Entry 7JZW (electron microscopy, 3.20 A resolution); this record covers chains A and B of the 11 polymer chains in the assembly.

# Chain A
Molecule: CRISPR type I-F/YPEST-associated protein Csy1
Source organism: Pseudomonas aeruginosa
UniProtKB: A0A643HYU6 (A0A643HYU6_PSEAI); residues 1-434 here = UniProt positions 1-434
Sequence (434 residues; each row starts with the number of its first residue):
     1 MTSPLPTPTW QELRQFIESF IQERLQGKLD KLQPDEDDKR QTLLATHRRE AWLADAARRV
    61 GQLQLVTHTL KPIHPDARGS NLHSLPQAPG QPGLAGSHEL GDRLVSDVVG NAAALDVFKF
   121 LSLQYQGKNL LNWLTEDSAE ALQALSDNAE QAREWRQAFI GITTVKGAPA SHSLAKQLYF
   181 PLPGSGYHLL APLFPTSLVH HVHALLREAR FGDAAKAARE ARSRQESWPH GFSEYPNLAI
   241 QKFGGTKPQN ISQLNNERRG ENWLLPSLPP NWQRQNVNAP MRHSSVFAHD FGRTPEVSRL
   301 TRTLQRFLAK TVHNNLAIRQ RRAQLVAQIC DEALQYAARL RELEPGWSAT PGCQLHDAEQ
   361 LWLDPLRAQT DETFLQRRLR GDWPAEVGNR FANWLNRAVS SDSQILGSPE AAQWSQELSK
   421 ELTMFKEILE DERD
Not modelled in the structure: 1-7
Construct notes: conflict Ala288 (Glu in A0A643HYU6)

# Chain B
Molecule: CRISPR type I-F/YPEST-associated protein Csy2
Source organism: Pseudomonas aeruginosa
UniProtKB: B3G161 (B3G161_PSEAI); numbering as in UniProt (aligned over 1-327)
Sequence (329 residues; numbered -1 to 327; the number before each row is that of its first residue; numbers below 1 keep their minus sign (Met-1 is residue -1)):
    -1 MAMSVTDPEA LLLLPRLSIQ NANAISSPLT WGFPSPGAFT GFVHALQRRV GISLDIELDG
    59 VGIVCHRFEA QISQPAGKRT KVFNLTRNPL NRDGSTAAIV EEGRAHLEVS LLLGVHGDGL
   119 DDHPAQEIAR QVQEQAGAMR LAGGSILPWC NERFPAPNAE LLMLGGSDEQ RRKNQRRLTR
   179 RLLPGFALVS REALLQQHLE TLRTTLPEAT TLDALLDLCR INFEPPATSS EEEASPPDAA
   239 WQVRDKPGWL VPIPAGYNAL SPLYLPGEVR NARDRETPLR FVENLFGLGE WLSPHRVAAL
   299 SDLLWYHHAE PDKGLYRWST PRFVEHAIA
Not modelled in the structure: -1 to 2, 225-238, 323-327
Construct notes: expression tag (-1 to 0)

# Interface between chain A and chain B
Pairs across the interface (204; chain A residue first):
  His68(A) - Leu258(B)
  His68(A) - Glu281(B)
  His74(A) - Val98(B)
  Pro75(A) - Val98(B)
  Ser80(A) - Phe279(B)
  Leu82(A) - Leu258(B)  hydrophobic
  Leu82(A) - Phe279(B)  hydrophobic
  Ser84(A) - Leu258(B)  hydrogen bond (side chain-backbone)
  Pro86(A) - Asn256(B)
  Pro86(A) - Ala257(B)
  Pro86(A) - Leu258(B)
  Pro86(A) - Glu281(B)
  Gln87(A) - Asn256(B)  hydrogen bond (backbone-side chain)
  Ala88(A) - Lys311(B)  hydrogen bond (backbone-side chain)
  Pro89(A) - Asn256(B)
  Pro89(A) - Lys311(B)
  Pro89(A) - Leu313(B)  hydrophobic
  Gly90(A) - Lys311(B)
  Gln91(A) - Glu308(B)
  Gln91(A) - Leu313(B)
  Gln91(A) - Arg315(B)
  Pro92(A) - Glu190(B)
  Pro92(A) - Gln194(B)
  Gly93(A) - Glu190(B)
  Gly93(A) - Leu193(B)
  Gly93(A) - Gln194(B)  hydrogen bond (backbone-side chain)
  Gly93(A) - Thr209(B)  hydrogen bond (backbone-side chain)
  Leu94(A) - Ala253(B)
  Leu94(A) - Leu283(B)  hydrophobic
  Leu94(A) - Phe284(B)
  Leu94(A) - Gly285(B)
  Leu94(A) - Arg315(B)
  Ala95(A) - Thr209(B)
  Ala95(A) - Leu283(B)  hydrophobic
  Ala95(A) - Phe284(B)  hydrogen bond (backbone-backbone)
  Gly96(A) - Glu281(B)
  Gly96(A) - Leu283(B)
  Ser97(A) - Glu281(B)
  His98(A) - Asn256(B)
  Glu99(A) - Thr208(B)
  Glu99(A) - Thr209(B)  hydrogen bond (side chain-backbone)
  Glu99(A) - Leu210(B)
  Arg103(A) - Glu206(B)  salt bridge
  Arg103(A) - Thr208(B)
  Pro169(A) - Tyr262(B)
  Pro169(A) - Val267(B)
  Pro169(A) - Arg268(B)  hydrogen bond (backbone-backbone)
  Pro169(A) - Phe279(B)  hydrophobic
  Ala170(A) - Arg268(B)
  Ala170(A) - Phe279(B)
  Ser171(A) - Arg268(B)  hydrogen bond (backbone-backbone)
  Ser171(A) - Asn269(B)
  Ser171(A) - Phe279(B)
  Gln177(A) - Asn269(B)  hydrogen bond (side chain-backbone)
  Gln177(A) - Ala270(B)
  Gln177(A) - Arg271(B)  hydrogen bond (backbone-side chain)
  Gln177(A) - Leu277(B)
  Leu178(A) - Tyr255(B)
  Tyr179(A) - Arg271(B)
  Tyr179(A) - Asp272(B)  hydrogen bond
  Phe180(A) - His305(B)
  Phe180(A) - Tyr314(B)
  Phe180(A) - Arg315(B)
  Phe180(A) - Trp316(B)  hydrophobic
  Pro181(A) - His42(B)
  Pro181(A) - His305(B)
  Leu182(A) - Ala307(B)  hydrophobic
  Leu182(A) - Pro309(B)  hydrophobic
  Pro183(A) - Ala307(B)
  Tyr187(A) - His42(B)  hydrogen bond
  Tyr187(A) - Arg46(B)
  Tyr187(A) - Thr275(B)
  Tyr187(A) - Pro276(B)
  His188(A) - Leu261(B)
  His188(A) - Thr275(B)
  His188(A) - Pro276(B)
  His188(A) - Pro309(B)
  His188(A) - Tyr314(B)  hydrogen bond
  Leu189(A) - Ala270(B)  hydrophobic
  Leu189(A) - Arg271(B)
  Leu189(A) - Asp272(B)
  Leu189(A) - Thr275(B)
  Leu189(A) - Pro276(B)  hydrogen bond (backbone-backbone)
  Leu189(A) - Leu277(B)  hydrophobic
  Leu190(A) - Tyr255(B)  hydrophobic
  Leu190(A) - Arg278(B)
  Leu190(A) - Val280(B)  hydrophobic
  Leu190(A) - Tyr314(B)  hydrophobic
  Ala191(A) - Arg278(B)  hydrogen bond (backbone-backbone)
  Ala191(A) - Phe279(B)
  Ala191(A) - Val280(B)  hydrogen bond (backbone-backbone)
  Pro192(A) - Tyr255(B)  hydrophobic
  Pro192(A) - Val280(B)
  Leu193(A) - Leu258(B)  hydrophobic
  Leu193(A) - Phe279(B)  hydrophobic
  Leu193(A) - Val280(B)  hydrogen bond (backbone-backbone)
  Phe194(A) - Pro26(B)  hydrophobic
  Pro195(A) - Pro26(B)
  Leu198(A) - Leu210(B)  hydrophobic
  Leu198(A) - Phe284(B)  hydrophobic
  Val199(A) - Leu27(B)  hydrophobic
  His201(A) - Leu210(B)
  Val202(A) - Leu27(B)  hydrophobic
  Val202(A) - Leu210(B)  hydrophobic
  Leu205(A) - Leu214(B)  hydrophobic
  Ala218(A) - Trp239(B)
  Ala221(A) - Trp239(B)  hydrogen bond (backbone-side chain)
  Arg222(A) - Phe221(B)
  Arg222(A) - Trp239(B)
  Glu226(A) - Trp239(B)  hydrogen bond (backbone-side chain)
  Trp228(A) - Pro223(B)
  Pro229(A) - Pro223(B)
  His230(A) - Pro223(B)
  Gly231(A) - Phe221(B)
  Phe232(A) - Asn220(B)
  Phe232(A) - Phe221(B)  hydrogen bond (backbone-backbone)
  Phe232(A) - Trp239(B)  hydrophobic
  Ser233(A) - Arg218(B)
  Ser233(A) - Ile219(B)
  Glu234(A) - Arg77(B)  salt bridge
  Glu234(A) - Ile219(B)
  Tyr235(A) - Leu214(B)  hydrophobic
  Tyr235(A) - Arg218(B)
  Asn237(A) - Trp29(B)  hydrogen bond (backbone-side chain)
  Asn237(A) - Lys79(B)
  Leu238(A) - Thr78(B)
  Leu238(A) - Lys79(B)  hydrogen bond (backbone-backbone)
  Ala239(A) - Trp29(B)
  Ala239(A) - Lys79(B)
  Ala239(A) - Phe81(B)  hydrophobic
  Ile240(A) - Thr78(B)
  Ile240(A) - Lys79(B)  hydrogen bond (backbone-backbone)
  Gln241(A) - Glu99(B)
  Lys242(A) - Val80(B)
  Lys242(A) - Glu99(B)  hydrogen bond (backbone-side chain)
  Asn262(A) - Pro26(B)  hydrogen bond (side chain-backbone)
  Leu264(A) - Ile23(B)  hydrophobic
  Leu264(A) - Ser25(B)
  Leu264(A) - Pro26(B)
  Leu264(A) - Leu27(B)
  Leu264(A) - Trp29(B)
  Leu264(A) - Phe81(B)  hydrophobic
  Leu265(A) - Leu27(B)  hydrogen bond (backbone-backbone)
  Leu265(A) - Thr28(B)
  Leu265(A) - Trp29(B)  hydrogen bond (backbone-backbone)
  Leu265(A) - Leu214(B)  hydrophobic
  Pro266(A) - Trp29(B)
  Pro266(A) - Pro250(B)
  Ser267(A) - Trp29(B)  hydrogen bond (backbone-backbone)
  Ser267(A) - Gly30(B)
  Ser267(A) - Phe31(B)  hydrogen bond (backbone-backbone)
  Ser267(A) - Val249(B)
  Ser267(A) - Pro250(B)
  Leu268(A) - Trp29(B)  hydrophobic
  Leu268(A) - Gly30(B)
  Leu268(A) - Phe66(B)  hydrophobic
  Leu268(A) - Trp247(B)  hydrogen bond (backbone-side chain)
  Leu268(A) - Val249(B)
  Leu268(A) - Trp289(B)
  Pro269(A) - Phe31(B)
  Pro269(A) - Cys63(B)  hydrophobic
  Pro269(A) - Phe66(B)  hydrophobic
  Pro269(A) - Trp289(B)
  Pro270(A) - Phe184(B)
  Pro270(A) - Trp247(B)  hydrophobic
  Pro270(A) - Trp289(B)
  Asn271(A) - Cys63(B)  hydrogen bond (side chain-backbone)
  Asn271(A) - His64(B)  hydrogen bond (side chain-backbone)
  Asn271(A) - Phe66(B)
  Asn271(A) - Pro182(B)  hydrogen bond (side chain-backbone)
  Asn271(A) - Gly183(B)
  Asn271(A) - Phe184(B)
  Trp272(A) - Phe66(B)
  Trp272(A) - Ile70(B)  hydrophobic
  Trp272(A) - Lys79(B)
  Arg274(A) - His64(B)  hydrogen bond (side chain-backbone)
  Arg274(A) - Arg65(B)
  Phe307(A) - Asp243(B)
  Arg321(A) - Asp243(B)  salt bridge
  Arg321(A) - Lys244(B)  hydrogen bond (side chain-backbone)
  Gln324(A) - Pro245(B)
  Ala327(A) - Arg294(B)
  Gln328(A) - Pro245(B)  hydrogen bond (side chain-backbone)
  Asp331(A) - Ser291(B)  hydrogen bond
  Asp331(A) - His293(B)  salt bridge
  Asp331(A) - Arg294(B)
  Leu334(A) - His293(B)
  Gln335(A) - Leu181(B)  hydrogen bond (side chain-backbone)
  Gln335(A) - Pro182(B)
  Gln335(A) - Gly183(B)  hydrogen bond (side chain-backbone)
  Gln335(A) - Phe184(B)
  Gln335(A) - Ser291(B)
  Ala338(A) - Leu181(B)  hydrophobic
  Ala338(A) - Pro182(B)
  Glu421(A) - Arg294(B)  salt bridge
  Glu427(A) - Arg170(B)  salt bridge
  Glu427(A) - Arg174(B)  salt bridge
  Ile428(A) - Arg174(B)
  Asp431(A) - Arg174(B)  salt bridge
  Asp431(A) - Arg178(B)  hydrogen bond (backbone-side chain)
  Glu432(A) - Arg178(B)  salt bridge
  Asp434(A) - Lys171(B)
  Asp434(A) - Arg175(B)  salt bridge
  Asp434(A) - Arg178(B)  hydrogen bond (backbone-side chain)
Interface residues without a listed pair, chain A (102 interface residues in all): His172, Ser173, Leu206, Gln225, Ser227, Pro236, Phe243, Trp263, Thr303, Glu332, Arg339, Met424, Arg433
Interface residues without a listed pair, chain B (94 interface residues in all): Ile97, Pro224, Ile251, Ser259, Asn282, Pro292, His306

# In short
102 residues of chain A and 94 residues of chain B are in contact, with 42 hydrogen bonds and 10 salt bridges.
Polar contacts include Arg103(A)-Glu206(B), Glu234(A)-Arg77(B) and Arg321(A)-Asp243(B).
Chain A is CRISPR type I-F/YPEST-associated protein Csy1 and chain B is CRISPR type I-F/YPEST-associated
protein Csy2, both from Pseudomonas aeruginosa; the structure, Cryo-EM structure of CRISPR-Cas surveillance
complex with AcrIF4, was determined by electron microscopy (same publication as 7JZX and 7JZZ).
